PDB entry 3GPW | X-ray diffraction, 2.50 A resolution | chains Q and R of the 28 polymer chains in the assembly

[Chain Q]
Protein: Proteasome component PRE6
From: Saccharomyces cerevisiae
Notes: EC 3.4.25.1; fragment: sequence database residues 3-243
Reference sequence: P40303 (PSA7_YEAST); the construct lacks a stretch of the UniProt sequence and is renumbered around it, so the offset changes along the chain: 7-62 = UniProt 3-58; 63-143 = UniProt 60-140; 145-180 = UniProt 144-179; 182-203 = UniProt 184-205; 1 more segments
Chain sequence (241 residues; row label = number of the first residue in the row; note: 3 numbers in that range are skipped by the numbering (no residue carries them; nothing is unmodelled there); a row labelled like 18A-18D holds insertion residues (18A, then the next letters in order)):
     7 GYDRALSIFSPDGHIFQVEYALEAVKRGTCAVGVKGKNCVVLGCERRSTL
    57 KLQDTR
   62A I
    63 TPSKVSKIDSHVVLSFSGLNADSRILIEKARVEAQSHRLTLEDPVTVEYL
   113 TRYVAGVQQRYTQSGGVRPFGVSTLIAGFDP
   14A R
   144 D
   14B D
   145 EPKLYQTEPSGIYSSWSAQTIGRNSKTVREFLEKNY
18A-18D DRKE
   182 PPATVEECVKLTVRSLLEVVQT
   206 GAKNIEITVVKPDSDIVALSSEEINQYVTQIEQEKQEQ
Curated features (UniProtKB/Swiss-Prot):
  - modified residue: Thr-63 (Phosphothreonine)

[Chain R]
Protein: Proteasome component PUP2
From: Saccharomyces cerevisiae
Notes: EC 3.4.25.1; fragment: sequence database residues 9-250
Reference sequence: P32379 (PSA5_YEAST); the construct lacks a stretch of the UniProt sequence and is renumbered around it, so the offset changes along the chain: 9-123 = UniProt 9-123; 125-144 = UniProt 131-150; 145-180 = UniProt 152-187; 184-202 = UniProt 191-209; 3 more segments
Chain sequence (242 residues; numbered 9 to 244 plus 13 insertion-coded residues; 7 numbers in that range are skipped by the numbering (no residue carries them; nothing is unmodelled there); the number before each row is that of its first residue; a row labelled like 12A-12G holds insertion residues (12A, then the next letters in order)):
     9 DRGVSTFSPEGRLFQVEYSLEAIKLGSTAIGIATKEGVVLGVEKRATSPL
    59 LESDSIEKIVEIDRHIGCAMSGLTADARSMIEHARTAAVTHNLYYDEDIN
   109 VESLTQSVCDLALRF
12A-12G GEGASGE
   125 ERLMSRPFGVALLIAGHDAD
   14A D
   145 GYQLFHAEPSGTFYRYNAKAIGSGSEGAQAELLNEW
18C-18E HSS
   184 LTLKEAELLVLKILKQVME
   205 EKLDE
20A-20B NN
   210 AQLSCITKQDGFKIYDNEKTAELI
   235 KELKEKEAAE

[Chain Q / chain R interface]
Residue-residue contacts (65; chain Q residue first):
  Asp-9(Q) / Glu-12B(R)
  Arg-10(Q) / Asp-9(R)
  Arg-10(Q) / Glu-12B(R)
  Ala-11(Q) / Val-12(R)  hydrophobic
  Ala-11(Q) / Glu-12B(R)  hydrogen bond (backbone-side chain)
  Ala-11(Q) / Ser-129(R)
  Ser-13(Q) / Ser-129(R)
  Ser-13(Q) / Arg-130(R)
  Ile-14(Q) / Val-12(R)  hydrophobic
  Ile-14(Q) / Gln-23(R)
  Phe-15(Q) / Gln-23(R)
  Phe-15(Q) / Tyr-26(R)
  Phe-15(Q) / Ser-27(R)
  Phe-15(Q) / Ala-30(R)  hydrophobic
  Phe-15(Q) / Leu-81(R)  hydrophobic
  Phe-15(Q) / Arg-130(R)
  Phe-15(Q) / Pro-131(R)
  Phe-15(Q) / Gly-133(R)
  Ser-16(Q) / Tyr-26(R)
  Pro-17(Q) / Tyr-26(R)  hydrophobic
  Pro-17(Q) / Glu-29(R)
  Asp-18(Q) / Glu-29(R)
  Arg-18B(Q) / Pro-57(R)  hydrogen bond (side chain-backbone)
  Arg-18B(Q) / Leu-58(R)  hydrogen bond (side chain-backbone)
  Arg-18B(Q) / Leu-59(R)  hydrogen bond (side chain-backbone)
  Arg-18B(Q) / Glu-60(R)
  Gly-19(Q) / Tyr-26(R)
  Gly-19(Q) / Glu-29(R)
  Gly-19(Q) / Ala-30(R)
  His-20(Q) / Leu-33(R)
  Ile-21(Q) / Leu-81(R)  hydrophobic
  Ile-21(Q) / Arg-130(R)
  Lys-41(Q) / Glu-60(R)  salt bridge
  Gln-121(Q) / Ala-83(R)
  Gln-121(Q) / Asp-84(R)
  Gln-121(Q) / Arg-130(R)
  Thr-124(Q) / Arg-130(R)  hydrogen bond (backbone-side chain)
  Gln-125(Q) / Asp-84(R)
  Gln-125(Q) / Met-128(R)
  Gln-125(Q) / Ser-129(R)  hydrogen bond (backbone-backbone)
  Gln-125(Q) / Arg-130(R)
  Gln-125(Q) / Phe-132(R)
  Ser-126(Q) / Ser-129(R)  hydrogen bond (backbone-side chain)
  Gly-127(Q) / Ser-129(R)
  Ser-154(Q) / Ala-83(R)
  Gly-155(Q) / Ala-83(R)
  Ile-156(Q) / Thr-82(R)
  Ile-156(Q) / Ala-83(R)  hydrophobic
  Ser-158(Q) / Leu-59(R)
  Ser-158(Q) / Ser-63(R)
  Ser-159(Q) / Leu-59(R)
  Ser-159(Q) / Glu-60(R)  hydrogen bond (backbone-backbone)
  Ser-159(Q) / Ser-63(R)  hydrogen bond (backbone-side chain)
  Trp-160(Q) / Thr-55(R)
  Trp-160(Q) / Ser-56(R)
  Trp-160(Q) / Leu-58(R)
  Trp-160(Q) / Leu-59(R)
  Trp-160(Q) / Glu-60(R)
  Ser-161(Q) / Leu-58(R)  hydrogen bond (backbone-backbone)
  Ser-161(Q) / Glu-60(R)
  Ala-162(Q) / Leu-58(R)
  Leu-176(Q) / Leu-58(R)  hydrophobic
  Glu-177(Q) / Ser-56(R)  hydrogen bond
  Glu-177(Q) / Pro-57(R)
  Glu-177(Q) / Leu-58(R)
Also at the interface, not in a pair above, chain Q (31 interface residues in all): Arg-173, Tyr-180
Also at the interface, not in a pair above, chain R (27 interface residues in all): Ile-64

[In short]
The interface between chain Q and chain R involves 31 residues on one side and 27 on the other, with 11
hydrogen bonds and 1 salt bridge. Polar pairs include Lys-41(Q)/Glu-60(R), Ala-11(Q)/Glu-12B(R) and
Arg-18B(Q)/Pro-57(R).
Here chain Q is Proteasome component PRE6 and chain R is Proteasome component PUP2, both from Saccharomyces
cerevisiae. Entry 3GPW (Crystal structure of the yeast 20S proteasome in complex with Salinosporamide
derivatives: irreversible inhibitor ligand) was determined by X-ray diffraction, deposited together with 3GPT
and 3HYE.
